PDB entry 4QBY | X-ray diffraction, 3.00 A resolution | chains V and W of the 32 polymer chains in the assembly

== Chain V ==
Molecule: Proteasome subunit beta type-2
Source organism: Saccharomyces cerevisiae
Notes: EC 3.4.25.1; fragment: beta subunit; engineered mutation(s): wild type
UniProt: P25043 (PSB2_YEAST); residues 1-232 here correspond to UniProt positions 30-261 (UniProt number = residue number + 29)
Amino-acid sequence (232 residues; each row starts with the number of its first residue):
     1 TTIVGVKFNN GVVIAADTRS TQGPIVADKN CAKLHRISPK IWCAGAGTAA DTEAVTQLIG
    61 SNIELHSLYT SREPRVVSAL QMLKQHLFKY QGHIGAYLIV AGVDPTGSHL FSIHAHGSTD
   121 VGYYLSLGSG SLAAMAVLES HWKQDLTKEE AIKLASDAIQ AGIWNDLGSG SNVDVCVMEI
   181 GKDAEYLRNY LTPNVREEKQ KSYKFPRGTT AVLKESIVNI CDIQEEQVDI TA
Disordered / not traced: 227-232
Bound ions: Mg2+: Ile163, Asp166, Ser169 (shared with 1 residue of chain L)
Swiss-Prot annotation at these positions:
  - active site: Thr1 (Nucleophile)

== Chain W ==
Molecule: Proteasome subunit beta type-3
Source organism: Saccharomyces cerevisiae
Notes: EC 3.4.25.1; fragment: alpha subunit; engineered mutation(s): wild type
UniProt: P25451 (PSB3_YEAST); residues 0-204 here correspond to UniProt positions 1-205 (UniProt number = residue number + 1)
Amino-acid sequence (205 residues; row label = number of the first residue in the row; numbering starts at 0):
     0 MSDPSSINGG IVVAMTGKDC VAIACDLRLG SQSLGVSNKF EKIFHYGHVF LGITGLATDV
    60 TTLNEMFRYK TNLYKLKEER AIEPETFTQL VSSSLYERRF GPYFVGPVVA GINSKSGKPF
   120 IAGFDLIGCI DEAKDFIVSG TASDQLFGMC ESLYEPNLEP EDLFETISQA LLNAADRDAL
   180 SGWGAVVYII KKDEVVKRYL KMRQD
Disordered / not traced: 0
Bound ions: Mg2+: Asp204 (shared with 3 residues of chain K)
Swiss-Prot annotation at these positions:
  - modified residue: Ser30 (Phosphoserine)
  - cross-link: Lys69 (Glycyl lysine isopeptide (Lys-Gly) (interchain with G-Cter in ubiquitin))

== Interface between chain V and chain W ==
Pairs across the interface (60; chain V residue first):
  Gln22(V) - Asp124(W)
  Ile25(V) - Asp143(W)
  Ile25(V) - Phe146(W)  hydrophobic
  Val26(V) - Phe146(W)
  Ala27(V) - Asp130(W)
  Asp28(V) - Asp130(W)
  Lys29(V) - Glu150(W)  salt bridge
  Ala49(V) - Cys128(W)  hydrophobic
  Ala50(V) - Tyr95(W)
  Ala50(V) - Ile126(W)  hydrophobic
  Ala50(V) - Cys128(W)  hydrophobic
  Asp51(V) - Tyr95(W)  hydrogen bond
  Asp51(V) - Arg98(W)  salt bridge
  Ala54(V) - Tyr95(W)
  His93(V) - Arg98(W)
  His93(V) - Phe99(W)
  Ile94(V) - Phe99(W)  hydrophobic
  Arg196(V) - Glu150(W)  salt bridge
  Lys199(V) - Ser151(W)  hydrogen bond (side chain-backbone)
  Lys199(V) - Tyr153(W)  hydrogen bond (side chain-backbone)
  Ser202(V) - Glu154(W)  hydrogen bond
  Tyr203(V) - Ser151(W)
  Tyr203(V) - Leu152(W)  hydrophobic
  Lys204(V) - Glu154(W)
  Phe205(V) - Leu152(W)  hydrophobic
  Phe205(V) - Gln168(W)
  Arg207(V) - Glu160(W)
  Arg207(V) - Asp161(W)  salt bridge
  Arg207(V) - Glu164(W)
  Gly208(V) - Glu164(W)  hydrogen bond (backbone-side chain)
  Thr209(V) - Glu164(W)
  Thr210(V) - Glu164(W)  hydrogen bond
  Thr210(V) - Ser167(W)
  Thr210(V) - Gln168(W)  hydrogen bond
  Thr210(V) - Leu199(W)
  Ala211(V) - Leu199(W)
  Ala211(V) - Lys200(W)  hydrogen bond (backbone-backbone)
  Val212(V) - Phe163(W)  hydrophobic
  Val212(V) - Tyr198(W)
  Leu213(V) - Tyr198(W)  hydrogen bond (backbone-backbone)
  Leu213(V) - Leu199(W)
  Leu213(V) - Lys200(W)
  Lys214(V) - Lys196(W)
  Lys214(V) - Arg197(W)
  Lys214(V) - Tyr198(W)  hydrogen bond (backbone-backbone)
  Glu215(V) - Val195(W)
  Glu215(V) - Lys196(W)
  Glu215(V) - Arg197(W)  salt bridge
  Ser216(V) - Val194(W)
  Ser216(V) - Val195(W)
  Ser216(V) - Lys196(W)  hydrogen bond (backbone-backbone)
  Ile217(V) - Glu193(W)
  Ile217(V) - Val194(W)
  Val218(V) - Val194(W)  hydrogen bond (backbone-backbone)
  Val218(V) - Lys196(W)
  Asn219(V) - His44(W)
  Ile220(V) - Gly46(W)
  Ile220(V) - Phe49(W)  hydrophobic
  Ile220(V) - Val194(W)  hydrophobic
  Asp222(V) - Lys74(W)  salt bridge
Other interface residues (no listed pair), chain V (37 interface residues in all): Thr48, Glu53, Tyr90, Pro206
Other interface residues (no listed pair), chain W (40 interface residues in all): His47, Ile129, Leu157, Glu158, Thr165, Leu171, Tyr187, Asp192

== Overview ==
37 residues of chain V and 40 residues of chain W are in contact, with 12 hydrogen bonds and 6 salt bridges.
Among the polar pairs are Lys29(V)-Glu150(W), Asp51(V)-Arg98(W) and Arg196(V)-Glu150(W). From UniProt:
active-site residue Thr1(V) on chain V.
Here chain V is Proteasome subunit beta type-2 and chain W is Proteasome subunit beta type-3, both from
Saccharomyces cerevisiae. Entry 4QBY (yCP in complex with BOC-ALA-ALA-ALA-CHO) was determined by X-ray
diffraction.
